Entry 8RVL (electron microscopy, 2.14 A resolution); this record covers chains B and C of the 34 polymer chains in the assembly.

Chain B:
Name: Proteasome subunit alpha type-2
Organism: Saccharomyces cerevisiae
UniProtKB: P23639 (PSA2_YEAST); residue numbers follow UniProt; this construct covers 1-250
Chain sequence (250 residues; numbered 1 to 250; the number before each row is that of its first residue):
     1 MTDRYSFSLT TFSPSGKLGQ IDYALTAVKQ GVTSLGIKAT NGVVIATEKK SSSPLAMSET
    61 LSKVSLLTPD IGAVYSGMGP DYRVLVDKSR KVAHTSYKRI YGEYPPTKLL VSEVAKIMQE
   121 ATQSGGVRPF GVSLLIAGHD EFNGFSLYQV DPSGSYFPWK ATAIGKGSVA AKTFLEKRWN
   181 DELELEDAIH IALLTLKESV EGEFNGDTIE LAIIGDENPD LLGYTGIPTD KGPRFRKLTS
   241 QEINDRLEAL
Disordered / not traced: 52, 250
Curated features (UniProtKB/Swiss-Prot):
  - cross-link: K108 (Glycyl lysine isopeptide (Lys-Gly) (interchain with G-Cter in ubiquitin))

Chain C:
Name: Proteasome subunit alpha type-3
Organism: Saccharomyces cerevisiae
UniProtKB: P23638 (PSA3_YEAST); numbering as in UniProt (aligned over 1-258)
Chain sequence (258 residues; each row starts with the number of its first residue):
     1 MGSRRYDSRT TIFSPEGRLY QVEYALESIS HAGTAIGIMA SDGIVLAAER KVTSTLLEQD
    61 TSTEKLYKLN DKIAVAVAGL TADAEILINT ARIHAQNYLK TYNEDIPVEI LVRRLSDIKQ
   121 GYTQHGGLRP FGVSFIYAGY DDRYGYQLYT SNPSGNYTGW KAISVGANTS AAQTLLQMDY
   181 KDDMKVDDAI ELALKTLSKT TDSSALTYDR LEFATIRKGA NDGEVYQKIF KPQEIKDILV
   241 KTGITKKDED EEADEDMK
Disordered / not traced: 1-2, 62, 220-223, 245-258
Curated features (UniProtKB/Swiss-Prot):
  - cross-link (Glycyl lysine isopeptide (Lys-Gly)): K100 (interchain with G-Cter in ubiquitin), K199 (interchain with G-Cter in ubiquitin), K231 (interchain with G-Cter in ubiquitin)

How chain B and chain C interact:
Contacting residue pairs - 52 pairs, chain B then chain C:
  S6(B) with G127(C)
  F7(B) with R9(C); G126(C)
  S8(B) with G126(C), hydrogen bond (backbone-backbone); G127(C), hydrogen bond (side chain-backbone); L128(C), hydrogen bond (side chain-backbone); R129(C)
  T10(B) with R129(C)
  T11(B) with S8(C); Q21(C)
  F12(B) with Q21(C), hydrogen bond (backbone-side chain); Y24(C), hydrophobic; S28(C); P130(C)
  S13(B) with Y24(C)
  P14(B) with Y24(C), hydrophobic
  S15(B) with E27(C); H31(C), hydrogen bond (backbone-side chain)
  G16(B) with Y24(C); S28(C)
  L18(B) with L80(C), hydrophobic; R129(C)
  K38(B) with E58(C), salt bridge
  S112(B) with E85(C), hydrogen bond
  K116(B) with I86(C)
  Q119(B) with A82(C); D83(C), hydrogen bond; I86(C)
  T122(B) with R129(C), hydrogen bond
  Q123(B) with Y122(C); L128(C); R129(C), hydrogen bond (side chain-backbone); F131(C)
  G125(B) with G127(C)
  S153(B) with A82(C)
  G154(B) with A82(C)
  S155(B) with T81(C)
  Y156(B) with E85(C), hydrogen bond
  F157(B) with E64(C)
  P158(B) with L57(C); E58(C), hydrogen bond (backbone-backbone); T61(C)
  W159(B) with L56(C); L57(C), hydrophobic; E58(C)
  K160(B) with T55(C); L56(C), hydrogen bond (backbone-backbone); L57(C); E58(C)
  A161(B) with L56(C)
  E176(B) with S54(C), hydrogen bond; L56(C)
Interface residues without a listed pair, chain B (34 interface residues in all): Y5, K108, S124, K172, L175, W179
Interface residues without a listed pair, chain C (33 interface residues in all): D7, T11, A25, T63, H125, G132

Overview:
34 residues of chain B face 33 of chain C across their interface, with 13 hydrogen bonds and 1 salt bridge.
Among the polar pairs are K38(B)-E58(C), S8(B)-G127(C) and S8(B)-L128(C).
Here chain B is Proteasome subunit alpha type-2 and chain C is Proteasome subunit alpha type-3, both from
Saccharomyces cerevisiae. Entry 8RVL (Proteasomal late precursor complex from pre1-1) was determined by
electron microscopy (same publication as 8RVO, 8RVP, 8RVQ and 9GBK).
